Entry 8RK3 (electron microscopy, 4.46 A resolution (low resolution: residue-level contacts below are approximate; hydrogen-bond / salt-bridge calls are withheld)); this record covers chains g and o of the 45 polymer chains in the assembly.

# Chain g
Name: DUF2163 domain-containing protein
From: Pseudomonas phage JBD30
UniProtKB: L7P7M8 (L7P7M8_9CAUD); residues 1-273 here = UniProt positions 1-273
Sequence (273 residues; row label = number of the first residue in the row):
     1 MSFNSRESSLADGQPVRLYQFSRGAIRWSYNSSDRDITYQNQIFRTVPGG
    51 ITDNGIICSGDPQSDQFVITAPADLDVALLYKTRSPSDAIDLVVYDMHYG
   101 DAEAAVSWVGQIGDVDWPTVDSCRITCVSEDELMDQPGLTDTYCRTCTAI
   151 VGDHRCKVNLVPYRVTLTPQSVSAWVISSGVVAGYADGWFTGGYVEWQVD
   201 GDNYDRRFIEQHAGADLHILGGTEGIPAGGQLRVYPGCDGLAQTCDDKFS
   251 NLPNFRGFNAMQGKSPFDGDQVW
Unresolved in the structure: 1

# Chain o
Name: Tip attachment protein J domain-containing protein
From: Pseudomonas phage JBD30
UniProtKB: L7P7X4 (L7P7X4_9CAUD); numbering as in UniProt (aligned over 1-735)
Sequence (735 residues; row label = number of the first residue in the row):
     1 MGAKPKAQTVGWRYYFDIHFALGKKVDEVCAIRASGKTAWKGSITSNGQV
    51 RINAPELFGGDKGEGGLDGTLDVLFGEEDQGVLPRLAAMLGGLVPAFRGV
   101 TTCFYSGLVTSVNPYPKKWEILRRGGNRLWDGNPWYPEKQFVWLADGQIK
   151 AMNPAHILYLVYTGRDFRGLARTRMDEASWRAAADTLYAEGFGLCFEWTR
   201 SDSFKNFCETVKSHIGAEVYPNRQTGQISIRLLRDDYNVADLPLFDEDSG
   251 LLEITQEKTGSTSLAPSQLIVKYIDQIDGAQRQIIVNNNAVAASQGRRSS
   301 EEIEFLGVPTGELAGRVGEREMRLKTTGLKRYKGVFDRRARSLNPGQPFL
   351 IRSTPRGIPETVVRVGRIEDNFLGDGKITLTVVQDQFNLPATTGVAPPPP
   401 GWTPPDRTPRAITVRRLIEAPYRELAGVIDPANLQLLDVSASYLAALAEA
   451 PTSLSQSYTLTDRVGSSGAFVDRGTGDWCPTGLLAAELPLAAGPNVVTLT
   501 NATRLEDVTVGQAAVVDDEIVRVDAVNYASGTVTLARGCADTVPAKHLAG
   551 ARVWFYDTFEAVDETVYSQGVTLQARLLTNTSEGQLAPALAATDSLTLTG
   601 RQGKPYPPGQFRINGSAYPTKVYGALSVSWAKRDRIGQADQLIDTTVGNI
   651 GPEDGATVTLQVYSGTTLKRTYAGLTSSSWSYPLAEDMADGPLQDVRLVL
   701 RSVRDGIDSWQQHDITIERHGLGFRLGEELGGVSA
Unresolved in the structure: 1, 729-735

# Chain g / chain o interface
Pairs across the interface (74):
  Glu7(g) - Arg338(o)
  Glu7(g) - Arg341(o)
  Ser8(g) - Arg339(o)
  Leu10(g) - Arg339(o)
  Pro15(g) - Phe372(o)
  Val16(g) - Phe372(o)
  Arg17(g) - Phe372(o)
  Ser32(g) - Leu373(o)
  Gly55(g) - Asp370(o)
  Ile56(g) - Glu369(o)
  Ile56(g) - Asp370(o)
  Ile57(g) - Arg367(o)
  Ile57(g) - Ile368(o)
  Ile57(g) - Glu369(o)
  Cys58(g) - Arg223(o)
  Cys58(g) - Ile368(o)
  Ser59(g) - Arg367(o)
  Asp96(g) - Arg341(o)
  Asp96(g) - Phe372(o)
  Val106(g) - Arg223(o)
  Val106(g) - Gln224(o)
  Val106(g) - Arg341(o)
  Ser107(g) - Arg223(o)
  Ser107(g) - Arg341(o)
  Glu130(g) - Arg174(o)
  Glu130(g) - Gly226(o)
  Leu133(g) - Arg168(o)
  Met134(g) - Tyr162(o)
  Met134(g) - Ser203(o)
  Met134(g) - Phe204(o)
  Met134(g) - Lys205(o)
  Asp135(g) - Ser203(o)
  Asp135(g) - Lys205(o)
  Gln136(g) - Arg168(o)
  Gln136(g) - Ser203(o)
  Gln136(g) - Phe204(o)
  Pro137(g) - Asp202(o)
  Pro137(g) - Phe204(o)
  Gly138(g) - Trp198(o)
  Gly138(g) - Asp202(o)
  Gly138(g) - Phe204(o)
  Leu139(g) - Trp198(o)
  Leu139(g) - Ser201(o)
  Thr140(g) - Lys24(o)
  Thr140(g) - Asp166(o)
  Asp141(g) - Lys24(o)
  Tyr143(g) - Ala21(o)
  Tyr143(g) - Gly23(o)
  His154(g) - Arg165(o)
  His154(g) - Asp166(o)
  Gln243(g) - Leu93(o)
  Leu252(g) - Pro95(o)
  Pro253(g) - Ala96(o)
  Pro253(g) - Arg98(o)
  Asn254(g) - Arg98(o)
  Phe255(g) - Pro95(o)
  Arg256(g) - Arg98(o)
  Arg256(g) - Gly99(o)
  Phe258(g) - Phe97(o)
  Phe258(g) - Val100(o)
  Asn259(g) - Leu93(o)
  Met261(g) - His19(o)
  Gln262(g) - His19(o)
  Phe267(g) - Ile18(o)
  Phe267(g) - Pro116(o)
  Phe267(g) - Lys117(o)
  Phe267(g) - Lys118(o)
  Phe267(g) - Trp119(o)
  Asp268(g) - Pro116(o)
  Asp268(g) - Lys118(o)
  Asp270(g) - Tyr115(o)
  Val272(g) - Phe16(o)
  Val272(g) - Pro114(o)
  Trp273(g) - Tyr14(o)
Interface residues without a listed pair, chain g (50 interface residues in all): Asn54, Pro62, Trp108, Val109, Arg155, Ala242, Gly257, Ala260
Interface residues without a listed pair, chain o (50 interface residues in all): Phe20, Leu90, Phe167, Leu170, Pro221, Gly366, Asn371

# Summary
Chain g and chain o each contribute 50 residues to their interface.
Chain g is DUF2163 domain-containing protein and chain o is Tip attachment protein J domain-containing
protein, both from Pseudomonas phage JBD30; the structure, Bacteriophage JBD30 baseplate - composite
structure, was determined by electron microscopy (same publication as 8RK5, 8RK6, 8RK7, 8RKA and 8RKB).
